6MEN - chain A; structure by X-ray diffraction, 1.50 A resolution.

[Chain A]
Protein: Replicase polyprotein 1ab
From: Bat coronavirus HKU4
Notes: fragment: macrodomain
Reference sequence: P0C6W3 (R1AB_BCHK4); residues 308-478 here correspond to UniProt positions 1154-1324 (UniProt number = residue number + 846)
Amino-acid sequence (174 residues; each row starts with the number of its first residue):
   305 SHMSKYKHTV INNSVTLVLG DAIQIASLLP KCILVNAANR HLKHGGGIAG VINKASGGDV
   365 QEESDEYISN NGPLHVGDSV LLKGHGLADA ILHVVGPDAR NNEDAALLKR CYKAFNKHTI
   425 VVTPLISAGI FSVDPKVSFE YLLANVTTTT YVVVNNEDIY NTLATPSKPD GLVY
Not modelled in the structure: 305-307, 470-478
Differences from the reference sequence: expression tag (305-307)
Residues lining bound ligands: adenosine-5'-diphosphate-glucose (ADQ): Gly324, Asp325, Ala326, Ile327, Ala341, Ala342, Asn343, Lys347, His348, Gly349, Gly350, Ile352, Ala353, Arg404, Pro428, Leu429, Ile430, Ser431, Ala432, Gly433, Ile434, Phe435, Val457, Val458, Asn459
From the paper describing this entry:
  - binding site for adenosine-5'-diphosphate-glucose: Ala326, Ala342, Asn343, Lys347, Ile352, Ser431, Phe435
  - conformationally variable residues (loop rearrangement, side-chain flip): Gly349, Gly350, Ile434
  - mutagenesis - A326I, G351L, I434A: decreased catalytic activity

[Summary]
Bound to chain A: adenosine-5'-diphosphate-glucose. The paper reports a binding site for
adenosine-5'-diphosphate-glucose at Ala326, Ala342 and Asn343 among others; A326I, G351L and I434A reduce
catalytic activity.
Chain A is Replicase polyprotein 1ab (Bat coronavirus HKU4); the structure, Crystal structure of a
Tylonycteris bat coronavirus HKU4 macrodomain in complex with adenosine diphosphate glucose (ADP-glucose), was
determined by X-ray diffraction, deposited together with 6MEA and 6MEB.
